PDB entry 5LAX | X-ray diffraction, 2.60 A resolution | chains A and E of the 3 polymer chains in the assembly

== Chain A ==
Name: HLA class II histocompatibility antigen, DR alpha chain
From: Homo sapiens
Reference sequence: P01903 (DRA_HUMAN); residues 1-181 here correspond to UniProt positions 26-206 (UniProt number = residue number + 25)
Chain sequence (189 residues; row label = number of the first residue in the row):
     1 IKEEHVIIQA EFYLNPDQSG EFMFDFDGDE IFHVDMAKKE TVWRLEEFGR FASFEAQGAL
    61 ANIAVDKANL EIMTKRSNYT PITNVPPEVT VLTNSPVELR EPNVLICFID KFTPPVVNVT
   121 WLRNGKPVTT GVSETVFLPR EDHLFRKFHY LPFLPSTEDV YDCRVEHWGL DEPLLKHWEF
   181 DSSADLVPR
Unresolved in the structure: 1, 183-189
Cystine bridges: Cys107-Cys163
Sequence notes: expression tag (182-189)
Swiss-Prot annotation at these positions:
  - region: Glu179 to Asp181 (Connecting peptide)
  - site: Gln9 (Self- and pathogen-derived peptide antigen), Gly49 (Self-peptide antigen), Phe51 (Self- and pathogen-derived peptide antigen), Ala52 (Self-peptide antigen), Ser53 (Self- and pathogen-derived peptide antigen), Glu55 (Pathogen-derived peptide antigen), Asn62 (Self- and pathogen-derived peptide antigen), Asn69 (Pathogen-derived peptide antigen), Arg76 (Self- and pathogen-derived peptide antigen)
  - glycosylation (N-linked (GlcNAc...) asparagine): Asn78, Asn118

== Chain E ==
Name: alpha-enolase peptideTSKGLFRAAVPSGAS
From: Homo sapiens
Chain sequence (15 residues; numbered 26 to 40; the number before each row is that of its first residue):
    26 TSKGLFRAAV PSGAS
Unresolved in the structure: 26

== Interface between chain A and chain E ==
Contacting residue pairs - 31 pairs, chain A then chain E:
  Gln9(A) - Arg32(E)
  Gln9(A) - Ala33(E)
  Gln9(A) - Ala34(E)  hydrogen bond (side chain-backbone)
  Glu11(A) - Ala34(E)
  Glu11(A) - Pro36(E)
  Phe22(A) - Ala33(E)  hydrophobic
  Phe24(A) - Arg32(E)
  Phe32(A) - Phe31(E)  hydrophobic
  Trp43(A) - Phe31(E)  hydrophobic
  Phe51(A) - Ser27(E)
  Phe51(A) - Lys28(E)
  Phe51(A) - Gly29(E)  hydrogen bond (backbone-backbone)
  Ala52(A) - Gly29(E)
  Ala52(A) - Phe31(E)  hydrophobic
  Ser53(A) - Lys28(E)
  Ser53(A) - Gly29(E)  hydrogen bond (backbone-backbone)
  Ser53(A) - Leu30(E)
  Ser53(A) - Phe31(E)  hydrogen bond (backbone-backbone)
  Phe54(A) - Leu30(E)  hydrophobic
  Phe54(A) - Phe31(E)
  Glu55(A) - Leu30(E)
  Asn62(A) - Ala34(E)  hydrogen bond (side chain-backbone)
  Asn62(A) - Val35(E)
  Asn62(A) - Pro36(E)
  Val65(A) - Pro36(E)
  Asp66(A) - Pro36(E)
  Asn69(A) - Ser37(E)  hydrogen bond (side chain-backbone)
  Asn69(A) - Gly38(E)
  Asn69(A) - Ala39(E)  hydrogen bond (side chain-backbone)
  Ile72(A) - Ser40(E)
  Arg76(A) - Ser40(E)  hydrogen bond (side chain-backbone)
Interface residues without a listed pair, chain A (18 interface residues in all): Ile31

== In short ==
18 residues of chain A and 14 residues of chain E are in contact; the contacts include 8 hydrogen bonds. Polar
contacts include Gln9(A)-Ala34(E), Asn62(A)-Ala34(E) and Asn69(A)-Ser37(E).
Chain A is HLA class II histocompatibility antigen, DR alpha chain and chain E is alpha-enolase
peptideTSKGLFRAAVPSGAS, both from Homo sapiens; the structure, Crystal structure of HLA_DRB1*04:01 in complex
with alpha-enolase peptide 26-40, was determined by X-ray diffraction (same publication as 5JLZ).
